PDB entry 5UHK | X-ray diffraction, 2.97 A resolution | chains B and C of the 4 polymer chains in the assembly

[Chain B]
Molecule: O-GlcNAcase stalk domain
Organism: Homo sapiens
Notes: EC 3.2.1.169, 3.2.1.-
Reference sequence: O60502 (OGA_HUMAN); numbering as in UniProt (aligned over 544-705)
Chain sequence (163 residues; row label = number of the first residue in the row):
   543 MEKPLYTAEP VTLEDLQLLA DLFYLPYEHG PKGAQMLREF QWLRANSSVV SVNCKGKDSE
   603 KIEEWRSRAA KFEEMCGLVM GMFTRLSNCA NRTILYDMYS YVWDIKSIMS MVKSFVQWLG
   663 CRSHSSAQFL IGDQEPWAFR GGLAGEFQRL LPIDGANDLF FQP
Unresolved in the structure: 591-605, 665-681, 695-705
Construct notes: initiating methionine (543)

[Chain C]
Molecule: O-GlcNAcase TIM-barrel domain
Organism: Homo sapiens
Notes: EC 3.2.1.169, 3.2.1.-
Reference sequence: O60502 (OGA_HUMAN); residues 56-400 here = UniProt positions 56-400
Chain sequence (345 residues; numbered 56 to 400; the number before each row is that of its first residue):
    56 GARRFLCGVV EGFYGRPWVM EQRKELFRRL QKWELNTYLY APKDDYKHRM FWREMYSVEE
   116 AEQLMTLISA AREYEIEFIY AISPGLDITF SNPKEVSTLK RKLDQVSQFG CRSFALLFDD
   176 IDHNMCAADK EVFSSFAHAQ VSITNEIYQY LGEPETFLFC PTEYCGTFCY PNVSQSPYLR
   236 TVGEKLLPGI EVLWTGPKVV SKEIPVESIE EVSKIIKRAP VIWDNIHAND YDQKRLFLGP
   296 YKGRSTELIP RLKGVLTNPN CEFEANYVAI HTLATWYKSN MNGVRKDVVM TDSEDSTVSI
   356 QIKLENEGSD EDIETDVLYS PQMALKLALT EWLQEFGVPH QYSSR
Unresolved in the structure: 56-57, 339-371, 393-400

[How chain B and chain C interact]
Residue-residue contacts (42):
  M543(B) with C181(C); A182(C), hydrogen bond (backbone-backbone); A183(C), hydrogen bond (backbone-backbone); E186(C)
  E544(B) with T144(C); N147(C), hydrogen bond; C181(C); A183(C)
  K545(B) with L141(C); D142(C); I143(C); T144(C); D177(C), salt bridge; N179(C); C181(C), hydrogen bond (backbone-side chain)
  P546(B) with D142(C)
  L547(B) with R108(C); D142(C)
  Y548(B) with M105(C), hydrophobic; F106(C), hydrophobic; D142(C), hydrogen bond (backbone-side chain)
  N630(B) with Y101(C); M105(C)
  C631(B) with Y101(C), hydrogen bond (backbone-side chain)
  R634(B) with D99(C), salt bridge; Y101(C)
  Y638(B) with G70(C), hydrogen bond (side chain-backbone); R71(C), hydrogen bond (backbone-side chain); P72(C); D99(C), hydrogen bond
  Y641(B) with Y69(C)
  W645(B) with D285(C), hydrogen bond (side chain-backbone); Y286(C), hydrogen bond (side chain-backbone); D287(C)
  D646(B) with D287(C); K289(C), salt bridge
  R682(B) with Y286(C), hydrogen bond (side chain-backbone); D287(C), salt bridge
  G683(B) with D287(C), hydrogen bond (backbone-side chain); K289(C); R290(C)
  G684(B) with R290(C)
Also at the interface, not in a pair above, chain B (20 interface residues in all): A632, D639, S642, S649
Also at the interface, not in a pair above, chain C (26 interface residues in all): Q288

[Overview]
20 residues of chain B and 26 residues of chain C are in contact, with 13 hydrogen bonds and 4 salt bridges.
Polar contacts include K545(B)-D177(C), R634(B)-D99(C) and D646(B)-K289(C).
Here chain B is O-GlcNAcase stalk domain and chain C is O-GlcNAcase TIM-barrel domain, both from Homo sapiens.
Entry 5UHK (Crystal structure of the core catalytic domain of Human O-GlcNAcase) was determined by X-ray
diffraction.
